8B3P - chains WWW and bbb of the 55 polymer chains in the assembly; structure by electron microscopy, 2.81 A resolution.

[Chain WWW (and bbb)]
Name: Capsid protein G8P
Organism: Enterobacteria phage f1
Notes: chain bbb of this document is another copy of the same molecule, construct and numbering; everything in this record applies to it too
UniProtKB: P69540 (CAPSD_BPF1); residues 1-50 here correspond to UniProt positions 24-73 (UniProt number = residue number + 23)
Sequence (50 residues; row label = number of the first residue in the row):
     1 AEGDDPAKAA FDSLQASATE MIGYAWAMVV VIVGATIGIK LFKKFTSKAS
Unresolved in the structure: 1-4
Construct notes: engineered mutation Met21 (Tyr44 in P69540)
What the authors report for this chain:
  - mutagenesis - Y21M: increased stability (citing earlier work)

[Interface between chain WWW and chain bbb]
Contacting residue pairs - 4 pairs, chain WWW then chain bbb:
  Leu41(WWW) - Ile32(bbb)  hydrophobic
  Lys48(WWW) - Thr36(bbb)
  Lys48(WWW) - Lys43(bbb)  hydrogen bond (backbone-side chain)
  Ser50(WWW) - Lys43(bbb)
Other interface residues (no listed pair), chain WWW (4 interface residues in all): Phe45
Other interface residues (no listed pair), chain bbb (5 interface residues in all): Ala35, Ile39

[Overview]
4 residues of chain WWW and 5 residues of chain bbb are in contact; the contacts include 1 hydrogen bond. The
hydrogen-bonded pair is Lys48(WWW)-Lys43(bbb). The paper reports that Y21M of chain WWW increases stability.
Chain WWW and chain bbb are both Capsid protein G8P (Enterobacteria phage f1); the structure, CryoEM structure
of the round tip (proteins pVII/pVIII/pIX) from the f1 filamentous bacteriophage, was determined by electron
microscopy (same publication as 8B3O and 8B3Q).
